6BFF - chain A; structure by X-ray diffraction, 1.70 A resolution.

[Chain A]
Molecule: Aminoglycoside acetyltransferase
Organism: Escherichia coli
UniProtKB: Q93ET8 (Q93ET8_ECOLX); residue numbers follow UniProt; this construct covers 1-178
Amino-acid sequence (178 residues; numbered 1 to 178; the number before each row is that of its first residue):
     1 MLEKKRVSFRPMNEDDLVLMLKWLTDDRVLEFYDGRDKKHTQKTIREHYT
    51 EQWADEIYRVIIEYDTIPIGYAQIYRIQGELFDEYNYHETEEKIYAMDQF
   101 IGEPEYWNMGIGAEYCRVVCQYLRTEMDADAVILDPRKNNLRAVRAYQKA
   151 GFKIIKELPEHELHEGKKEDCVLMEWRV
Bound ions: Mg2+: D98, D135

[In short]
D98 and D135 form the Mg2+ site.
Chain A is Aminoglycoside acetyltransferase (Escherichia coli); the structure, Structure of the aminoglycoside
acetyltransferase AAC(6')-Im, was determined by X-ray diffraction (same publication as 6BFH).
